Entry 1S54 (X-ray diffraction, 2.20 A resolution); this record covers chain A.

[Chain A]
Name: bacteriorhodopsin
Organism: Halobacterium salinarum
UniProtKB: P02945 (BACR_HALN1); residues 5-231 here correspond to UniProt positions 18-244 (UniProt number = residue number + 13)
Amino-acid sequence (227 residues; each row starts with the number of its first residue):
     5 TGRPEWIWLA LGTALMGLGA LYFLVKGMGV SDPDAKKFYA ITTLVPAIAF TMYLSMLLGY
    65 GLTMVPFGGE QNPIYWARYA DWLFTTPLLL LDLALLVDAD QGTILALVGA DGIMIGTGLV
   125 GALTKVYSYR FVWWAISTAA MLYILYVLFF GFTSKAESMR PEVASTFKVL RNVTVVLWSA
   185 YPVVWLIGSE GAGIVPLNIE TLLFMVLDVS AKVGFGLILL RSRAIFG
Construct notes: engineered mutation Ala24 (Thr37 in P02945)
Glycans and other covalent adducts: retinal (RET) linked to Lys216
UniProt features mapped onto this chain:
  - site: Asp85 (Primary proton acceptor)
  - modified residue: Lys216 (N6-(retinylidene)lysine)

[Overview]
Chain A is bacteriorhodopsin (Halobacterium salinarum); the structure, Thr24Ala Bacteriorhodopsin, was
determined by X-ray diffraction, deposited together with 1S51, 1S52 and 1S53.
